7V2L - chains A and N of the 22 polymer chains in the assembly; structure by electron microscopy, 3.30 A resolution.

Chain A:
Molecule: 16s ribosomal RNA
Source organism: Thermus thermophilus HB8
Sequence (1522 nucleotides; numbered 1 to 1522; the number before each row is that of its first residue):
     1 UUUGUUGGAG AGUUUGAUCC UGGCUCAGGG UGAACGCUGG CGGCGUGCCU AAGACAUGCA
    61 AGUCGUGCGG GCCGCGGGGU UUUACUCCGU GGUCAGCGGC GGACGGGUGA GUAACGCGUG
   121 GGUGACCUAC CCGGAAGAGG GGGACAACCC GGGGAAACUC GGGCUAAUCC CCCAUGUGGA
   181 CCCGCCCCUU GGGGUGUGUC CAAAGGGCUU UGCCCGCUUC CGGAUGGGCC CGCGUCCCAU
   241 CAGCUAGUUG GUGGGGUAAU GGCCCACCAA GGCGACGACG GGUAGCCGGU CUGAGAGGAU
   301 GGCCGGCCAC AGGGGCACUG AGACACGGGC CCCACUCCUA CGGGAGGCAG CAGUUAGGAA
   361 UCUUCCGCAA UGGGCGCAAG CCUGACGGAG CGACGCCGCU UGGAGGAAGA AGCCCUUCGG
   421 GGUGUAAACU CCUGAACCCG GGACGAAACC CCCGACGAGG GGACUGACGG UACCGGGGUA
   481 AUAGCGCCGG CCAACUCCGU GCCAGCAGCC GCGGUAAUAC GGAGGGCGCG AGCGUUACCC
   541 GGAUUCACUG GGCGUAAAGG GCGUGUAGGC GGCCUGGGGC GUCCCAUGUG AAAGACCACG
   601 GCUCAACCGU GGGGGAGCGU GGGAUACGCU CAGGCUAGAC GGUGGGAGAG GGUGGUGGAA
   661 UUCCCGGAGU AGCGGUGAAA UGCGCAGAUA CCGGGAGGAA CGCCGAUGGC GAAGGCAGCC
   721 ACCUGGUCCA CCCGUGACGC UGAGGCGCGA AAGCGUGGGG AGCAAACCGG AUUAGAUACC
   781 CGGGUAGUCC ACGCCCUAAA CGAUGCGCGC UAGGUCUCUG GGUCUCCUGG GGGCCGAAGC
   841 UAACGCGUUA AGCGCGCCGC CUGGGGAGUA CGGCCGCAAG GCUGAAACUC AAAGGAAUUG
   901 ACGGGGGCCC GCACAAGCGG UGGAGCAUGU GGUUUAAUUC GAAGCAACGC GAAGAACCUU
   961 ACCAGGCCUU GACAUGCUAG GGAACCCGGG UGAAAGCCUG GGGUGCCCCG CGAGGGGAGC
  1021 CCUAGCACAG GUGCUGCAUG GCCGUCGUCA GCUCGUGCCG UGAGGUGUUG GGUUAAGUCC
  1081 CGCAACGAGC GCAACCCCCG CCGUUAGUUG CCAGCGGUUC GGCCGGGCAC UCUAACGGGA
  1141 CUGCCCGCGA AAGCGGGAGG AAGGAGGGGA CGACGUCUGG UCAGCAUGGC CCUUACGGCC
  1201 UGGGCGACAC ACGUGCUACA AUGCCCACUA CAAAGCGAUG CCACCCGGCA ACGGGGAGCU
  1261 AAUCGCAAAA AGGUGGGCCC AGUUCGGAUU GGGGUCUGCA ACCCGACCCC AUGAAGCCGG
  1321 AAUCGCUAGU AAUCGCGGAU CAGCCAUGCC GCGGUGAAUA CGUUCCCGGG CCUUGUACAC
  1381 ACCGCCCGUC ACGCCAUGGG AGCGGGCUCU ACCCGAAGUC GCCGGGAGCC UACGGGCAGG
  1441 CGCCGAGGGU AGGGCCCGUG ACUGGGGCGA AGUCGUAACA AGGUAGCUGU ACCGGAAGGU
  1501 GCGGCUGGAU CACCUCCUUU CU
Not modelled in the structure: 1-4, 1512-1522
What the authors report for this chain:
  - mutagenesis - A901G: decreased catalytic activity

Chain N:
Name: 30S ribosomal protein S14 type Z
Source organism: Thermus thermophilus HB8
UniProt: P0DOY6 (RS14Z_THET8); residue numbers follow UniProt; this construct covers 1-61
Sequence (61 residues; row label = number of the first residue in the row):
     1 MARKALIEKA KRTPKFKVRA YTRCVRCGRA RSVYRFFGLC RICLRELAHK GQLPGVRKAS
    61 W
Not modelled in the structure: 1
Ion coordination: Zn2+: Cys-24, Cys-27, Cys-40, Cys-43
Curated features (UniProtKB/Swiss-Prot):
  - binding site (Zn(2+)): Cys-24, Cys-27, Cys-40, Cys-43

Interface between chain A and chain N:
Residue-residue contacts (68; chain A residue first):
  G951(A) / Arg-29(N)  sugar contact
  G951(A) / Arg-41(N)  hydrogen bond to the phosphate
  A952(A) / Arg-29(N)  salt bridge to the phosphate
  A952(A) / Arg-31(N)  hydrogen bond to the sugar
  A952(A) / Ser-32(N)  phosphate contact
  A952(A) / Arg-41(N)  salt bridge to the phosphate
  A953(A) / Ser-32(N)  hydrogen bond to the sugar
  A953(A) / Tyr-34(N)  base contact
  G954(A) / Arg-31(N)  phosphate contact
  G954(A) / Ser-32(N)  phosphate contact
  A955(A) / Arg-31(N)  salt bridge to the phosphate
  C957(A) / Val-18(N)  hydrogen bond to the base
  C957(A) / Arg-19(N)  hydrogen bond to the base
  C958(A) / Arg-19(N)  hydrogen bond to the sugar
  C958(A) / Tyr-21(N)  sugar contact
  U959(A) / Leu-6(N)  phosphate contact
  U959(A) / Lys-9(N)  salt bridge to the phosphate
  U959(A) / Tyr-21(N)  sugar contact
  U960(A) / Leu-6(N)  phosphate contact
  U960(A) / Arg-23(N)  salt bridge to the phosphate
  A961(A) / Arg-3(N)  salt bridge to the phosphate
  A972(A) / Ala-5(N)  base contact
  A972(A) / Arg-12(N)  hydrogen bond to the sugar
  C973(A) / Glu-8(N)  sugar contact
  A994(A) / Lys-15(N)  hydrogen bond to the phosphate
  A995(A) / Lys-15(N)  salt bridge to the phosphate
  G1030(A) / Lys-4(N)  salt bridge to the phosphate
  G1031(A) / Arg-3(N)  phosphate contact
  G1031(A) / Lys-4(N)  hydrogen bond to the phosphate
  U1032(A) / Ala-2(N)  hydrogen bond to the base
  U1032(A) / Arg-3(N)  phosphate contact
  C1042(A) / Arg-45(N)  hydrogen bond to the phosphate
  C1043(A) / Arg-45(N)  salt bridge to the phosphate
  C1097(A) / Ser-60(N)  hydrogen bond to the sugar
  C1098(A) / Ser-60(N)  sugar contact
  C1098(A) / Trp-61(N)  sugar contact
  G1168(A) / Trp-61(N)  hydrogen bond to the base
  G1169(A) / Ser-60(N)  hydrogen bond to the base
  G1169(A) / Trp-61(N)  sugar contact
  A1170(A) / Lys-58(N)  hydrogen bond to the phosphate
  A1170(A) / Ser-60(N)  sugar contact
  C1171(A) / Lys-58(N)  salt bridge to the phosphate
  G1184(A) / Cys-27(N)  hydrogen bond to the sugar
  G1184(A) / Arg-29(N)  hydrogen bond to the sugar
  G1184(A) / Ile-42(N)  base contact
  G1184(A) / Cys-43(N)  base contact
  G1184(A) / Glu-46(N)  hydrogen bond to the base
  C1185(A) / Ala-2(N)  phosphate contact
  C1185(A) / Cys-27(N)  sugar contact
  G1198(A) / Arg-3(N)  salt bridge to the phosphate
  G1198(A) / Ala-5(N)  phosphate contact
  C1199(A) / Ala-5(N)  phosphate contact
  C1199(A) / Lys-9(N)  salt bridge to the phosphate
  C1200(A) / Lys-9(N)  salt bridge to the phosphate
  U1201(A) / Arg-19(N)  salt bridge to the phosphate
  G1298(A) / Val-18(N)  phosphate contact
  C1299(A) / Phe-16(N)  stacking on the base
  C1299(A) / Lys-17(N)  phosphate contact
  C1299(A) / Arg-19(N)  base contact
  A1339(A) / Tyr-34(N)  sugar contact
  U1340(A) / Val-33(N)  sugar contact
  U1340(A) / Arg-35(N)  hydrogen bond to the phosphate
  C1341(A) / Thr-22(N)  hydrogen bond to the phosphate
  C1341(A) / Arg-35(N)  salt bridge to the phosphate
  A1342(A) / Val-18(N)  base contact
  A1342(A) / Arg-35(N)  salt bridge to the phosphate
  G1351(A) / Trp-61(N)  hydrogen bond to the phosphate
  C1352(A) / Trp-61(N)  hydrogen bond to the phosphate
Other interface residues (no listed pair), chain N (34 interface residues in all): Ala-20, Arg-26, Ala-30

Overview:
39 residues of chain A and 34 residues of chain N are in contact; the contacts include 22 hydrogen bonds, 16
salt bridges and 1 aromatic stacking contact. Polar pairs include C957(A)/Val-18(N), C957(A)/Arg-19(N) and
U1032(A)/Ala-2(N). Curated annotation (UniProt) lists 4 Zn2+-binding residues on chain N. From the paper:
A901G of chain A reduces catalytic activity.
Here chain A is 16s ribosomal RNA and chain N is 30S ribosomal protein S14 type Z, both from Thermus
thermophilus HB8. Entry 7V2L (T.thermophilus 30S ribosome with KsgA, class K1k2) was determined by electron
microscopy together with 7V2M, 7V2N, 7V2O, 7V2P and 7V2Q from the same study.
